Entry 2QSS (X-ray diffraction, 1.75 A resolution); this record covers chains B and C of the 4 polymer chains in the assembly.

== Chain B ==
Name: Hemoglobin subunit beta
Organism: Bos taurus
UniProt: P02070 (HBB_BOVIN); residues 1-145 here = UniProt positions 1-145
Amino-acid sequence (145 residues; each row starts with the number of its first residue):
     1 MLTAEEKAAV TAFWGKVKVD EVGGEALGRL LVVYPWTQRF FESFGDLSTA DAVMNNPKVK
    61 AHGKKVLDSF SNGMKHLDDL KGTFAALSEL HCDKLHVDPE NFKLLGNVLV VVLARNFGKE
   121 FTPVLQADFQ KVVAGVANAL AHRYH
Ion coordination: heme Fe: His-91 (together with carbon monoxide)
Ligand contacts: carbon monoxide / heme: Leu-27, Leu-30, Thr-37, Phe-40, Phe-41, Ser-43, Phe-44, His-62, Lys-65, Val-66, Ser-69, Phe-70, Phe-84, Leu-87, Leu-90, His-91, Leu-95, Val-97, Asn-101, Phe-102, Leu-105, Val-136, Leu-140
Curated features (UniProtKB/Swiss-Prot):
  - binding site (heme b): His-62, His-91
  - modified residue: Thr-11 (Phosphothreonine), Ser-43 (Phosphoserine), Lys-58 (N6-acetyllysine), Lys-81 (N6-acetyllysine), Cys-92 (S-nitrosocysteine)
  - natural variant: Gly-15 (G15S: In allele B), Lys-18 (K18H: In allele B), Asp-20 (D20G: In allele D-Zambia), Ser-43 (S43T: In allele D-Zambia), Lys-119 (K119N: In allele B), Lys-131 (K131Q: In allele C-Rhodesia)

== Chain C ==
Name: Hemoglobin subunit alpha
Organism: Bos taurus
UniProt: P01966 (HBA_BOVIN); residues 1-141 here correspond to UniProt positions 2-142 (UniProt number = residue number + 1)
Amino-acid sequence (141 residues; each row starts with the number of its first residue):
     1 VLSAADKGNV KAAWGKVGGH AAEYGAEALE RMFLSFPTTK TYFPHFDLSH GSAQVKGHGA
    61 KVAAALTKAV EHLDDLPGAL SELSDLHAHK LRVDPVNFKL LSHSLLVTLA SHLPSDFTPA
   121 VHASLDKFLA NVSTVLTSKY R
Ion coordination: heme Fe: His-87 (together with carbon monoxide)
Ligand contacts: carbon monoxide / heme: Leu-29, Met-32, Thr-39, Tyr-42, Phe-43, His-45, Phe-46, His-58, Lys-61, Val-62, Ala-65, Leu-66, Leu-83, Leu-86, His-87, Leu-91, Val-93, Asn-97, Phe-98, Leu-101, Leu-105, Val-132, Leu-136
Curated features (UniProtKB/Swiss-Prot):
  - binding site (O2): His-58
  - binding site (heme b): His-87
  - modified residue: Ser-3 (Phosphoserine), Lys-7 (N6-succinyllysine), Lys-11 (N6-succinyllysine), Lys-16 (N6-acetyllysine), Tyr-24 (Phosphotyrosine), Ser-35 (Phosphoserine), Lys-40 (N6-succinyllysine), Ser-49 (Phosphoserine), Ser-102 (Phosphoserine), Thr-108 (Phosphothreonine), Ser-124 (Phosphoserine), Thr-134 (Phosphothreonine), Thr-137 (Phosphothreonine), Ser-138 (Phosphoserine)

== Chain B / chain C interface ==
Pairs across the interface (18):
  Pro-35(B) / Arg-92(C)
  Pro-35(B) / Tyr-140(C)  hydrophobic
  Trp-36(B) / Arg-92(C)
  Trp-36(B) / Val-93(C)
  Trp-36(B) / Asp-94(C)
  Trp-36(B) / Pro-95(C)
  Trp-36(B) / Tyr-140(C)
  Gln-38(B) / Arg-92(C)  hydrogen bond
  Arg-39(B) / Thr-41(C)  hydrogen bond (side chain-backbone)
  Arg-39(B) / Tyr-42(C)  hydrogen bond
  Arg-39(B) / Leu-91(C)
  Arg-39(B) / Arg-92(C)
  His-96(B) / Thr-41(C)
  Asp-98(B) / Asp-94(C)
  Asp-98(B) / Val-96(C)
  Glu-100(B) / Val-96(C)
  Asn-101(B) / Asp-94(C)  hydrogen bond
  Tyr-144(B) / Thr-38(C)
Interface residues without a listed pair, chain B (10 interface residues in all): Ser-48
Interface residues without a listed pair, chain C (11 interface residues in all): Arg-141

== In short ==
10 residues of chain B face 11 of chain C across their interface, with 4 hydrogen bonds. Polar pairs include
Gln-38(B)/Arg-92(C), Arg-39(B)/Thr-41(C) and Arg-39(B)/Tyr-42(C). Chain B binds carbon monoxide / heme. Chain
C binds carbon monoxide / heme.
Here chain B is Hemoglobin subunit beta and chain C is Hemoglobin subunit alpha, both from Bos taurus. Entry
2QSS (Bovine hemoglobin at pH 6.3) was determined by X-ray diffraction, deposited together with 2QSP, 2R1H,
3BJ1, 3BJ2 and 3BJ3.
